1A02 - chains A and F of the 5 polymer chains in the assembly; structure by X-ray diffraction, 2.70 A resolution.

== Chain A ==
Molecule: 20-nt DNA strand
Sequence (20 nucleotides; numbered 4001 to 4020; the number before each row is that of its first residue):
  4001 TTGGAAAATT TGTTTCATAG

== Chain F ==
Protein: Ap-1 fragment fos
From: Homo sapiens
Notes: fragment: fos
UniProtKB: P01100 (FOS_HUMAN); numbering as in UniProt (aligned over 138-193)
Sequence (56 residues; each row starts with the number of its first residue):
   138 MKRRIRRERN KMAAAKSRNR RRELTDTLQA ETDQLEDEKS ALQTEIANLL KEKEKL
Not modelled in the structure: 138-139, 193
Construct notes: engineered mutation Met138 (Glu in P01100), Ser154 (Cys in P01100)
From the paper describing this entry:
  - conformationally variable residues (helix shift): Glu160

== Chain A / chain F interface ==
Contacting residue pairs (9; chain A residue first):
  DT4013(A) - Arg155(F)  salt bridge to the phosphate
  DT4014(A) - Lys148(F)  phosphate contact
  DT4014(A) - Arg155(F)  base contact
  DT4015(A) - Arg144(F)  phosphate contact
  DT4015(A) - Asn147(F)  base contact
  DT4015(A) - Lys148(F)  salt bridge to the phosphate
  DC4016(A) - Arg144(F)  salt bridge to the phosphate
  DC4016(A) - Asn147(F)  hydrogen bond to the base
  DA4017(A) - Asn147(F)  base contact
Interface residues without a listed pair, chain F (5 interface residues in all): Ala151

== Overview ==
Chain A and chain F each contribute 5 residues to their interface; the contacts include 1 hydrogen bond and 3
salt bridges. Polar contacts include DC4016(A)-Asn147(F), DT4013(A)-Arg155(F) and DT4015(A)-Lys148(F). The
paper reports conformational variability at Glu160(F).
Chain A is a 20-nt DNA strand and chain F is Ap-1 fragment fos (Homo sapiens); the structure, Structure of the
DNA binding domains of nfat, fos and jun bound to DNA, was determined by X-ray diffraction.
